Entry 3AER (X-ray diffraction, 2.80 A resolution); this record covers chains B and C of the 4 polymer chains in the assembly.

Chain B:
Name: Light-independent protochlorophyllide reductase subunit B
Organism: Rhodobacter capsulatus
Notes: EC 1.18.-.-
Reference sequence: P26163 (BCHB_RHOCA); residues 1-525 here = UniProt positions 1-525
Chain sequence (525 residues; each row starts with the number of its first residue):
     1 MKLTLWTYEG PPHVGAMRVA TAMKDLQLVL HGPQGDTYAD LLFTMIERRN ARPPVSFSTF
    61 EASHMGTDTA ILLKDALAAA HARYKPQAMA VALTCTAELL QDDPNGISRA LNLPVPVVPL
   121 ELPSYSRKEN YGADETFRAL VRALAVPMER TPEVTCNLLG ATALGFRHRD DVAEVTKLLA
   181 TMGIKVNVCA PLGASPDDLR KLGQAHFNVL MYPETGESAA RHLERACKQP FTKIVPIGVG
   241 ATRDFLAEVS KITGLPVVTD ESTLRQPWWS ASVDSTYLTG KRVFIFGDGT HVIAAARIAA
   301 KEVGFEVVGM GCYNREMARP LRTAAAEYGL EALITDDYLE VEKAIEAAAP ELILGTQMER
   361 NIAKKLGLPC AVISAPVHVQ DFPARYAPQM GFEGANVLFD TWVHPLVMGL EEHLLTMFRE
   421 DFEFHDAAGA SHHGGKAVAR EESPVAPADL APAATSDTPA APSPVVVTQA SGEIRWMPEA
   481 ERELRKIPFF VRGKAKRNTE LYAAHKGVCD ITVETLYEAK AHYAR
Disordered / not traced: 421-525
Bound ions: 4Fe-4S cluster Fe: Asp36 (shared with 3 residues of chain A)
Small-molecule neighbours: 4Fe-4S cluster (SF4): Pro33, Gln34, Gly35, Asp36, Thr96
UniProt features mapped onto this chain:
  - active site: Asp274 (Proton donor)
  - binding site ([4Fe-4S] cluster): Asp36
  - binding site (substrate): Gly409, Leu410
  - mutagenesis: Asp36 (D36A: Retains 13% activity; D36C/S: Almost no enzymatic activity), Cys95 (C95A: Does not form heterotetramers), Asp274 (D274A: Almost no enzymatic activity), Met408 (M408A: Retains 85% activity), Leu410 (L410A: Almost no enzymatic activity)

Chain C:
Name: Light-independent protochlorophyllide reductase subunit N
Organism: Rhodobacter capsulatus
Notes: EC 1.18.-.-
Reference sequence: P26164 (BCHN_RHOCA); residue numbers follow UniProt; this construct covers 2-424
Chain sequence (436 residues; row label = number of the first residue in the row; numbers below 1 keep their minus sign (Met-11 is residue -11)):
   -11 MASWSHPQFE KGASLDSPTF GCTDSPVRRE RGQKAVFCGL TSIVWLHRKM QDAFFLVVGS
    49 RTCAHLLQAA AGVMIFAEPR FGTAVLEEQD LAGLADAHKE LDREVAKLLE RRPDIRQLFL
   109 VGSCPSEVLK LDLDRAAERL SGLHAPHVRV YSYTGSGLDT TFTQGEDTCL AAMVPTLDTT
   169 EAAELIVVGA LPDVVEDQCL SLLTQLGVGP VRMLPARRSD IEPAVGPNTR FILAQPFLGE
   229 TTGALERRGA KRIAAPFPFG EEGTTLWLKA VADAYGVSAE KFEAVTAAPR ARAKKAIAAH
   289 LETLTGKSLF MFPDSQLEIP LARFLARECG MKTTEIATPF LHKAIMAPDL ALLPSNTALT
   349 EGQDLEAQLD RHEAINPDLT VCGLGLANPL EAKGHATKWA IELVFTPVHF YEQAGDLAGL
   409 FSRPLRRRAL LNGGAA
Disordered / not traced: -11 to 6, 421-424
Differences from the reference sequence: expression tag (-11 to 1)
Bound ions: 4Fe-4S cluster Fe: Cys26, Cys51, Cys112 (shared with 1 residue of chain D)
Small-molecule neighbours: 4Fe-4S cluster (SF4): Cys26, Leu28, Thr50, Cys51, Leu54, Ser111, Cys112, Pro113, Ser144, Gly145
UniProt features mapped onto this chain:
  - binding site ([4Fe-4S] cluster): Cys26, Cys51, Cys112
  - mutagenesis: Phe25 (F25A: Retains 50% activity), Cys26 (C26A: Does not form heterotetramers), Cys51 (C51A: Does not form heterotetramers), Cys112 (C112A: Does not form heterotetramers)

Chain B / chain C interface:
Contacting residue pairs - 28 pairs, chain B then chain C:
  Trp268(B) - Asn376(C)
  Trp268(B) - Ala380(C)
  Ser270(B) - Arg415(C)  hydrogen bond (backbone-side chain)
  Ser272(B) - Asn376(C)
  Val273(B) - Ala375(C)  hydrophobic
  Val273(B) - Asn376(C)
  Val273(B) - Glu379(C)
  Val273(B) - Thr385(C)
  Ser275(B) - Arg415(C)
  Thr276(B) - Arg411(C)
  Thr276(B) - Arg415(C)
  Tyr277(B) - Arg411(C)
  Leu278(B) - Arg415(C)
  Thr279(B) - Arg411(C)
  Thr279(B) - Arg415(C)  hydrogen bond
  Lys301(B) - Leu418(C)
  Lys301(B) - Leu419(C)
  Glu302(B) - Leu419(C)
  Val303(B) - Arg415(C)  hydrogen bond (backbone-side chain)
  Gly304(B) - Leu419(C)
  Glu411(B) - Val61(C)
  Leu415(B) - Val61(C)
  Met417(B) - Arg36(C)
  Phe418(B) - Arg36(C)
  Phe418(B) - Met62(C)  hydrophobic
  Phe418(B) - Ala65(C)
  Arg419(B) - Phe64(C)  hydrogen bond (side chain-backbone)
  Arg419(B) - Ala65(C)
Also at the interface, not in a pair above, chain B (20 interface residues in all): Ala300, Leu414
Also at the interface, not in a pair above, chain C (15 interface residues in all): Leu372

Overview:
The interface between chain B and chain C involves 20 residues on one side and 15 on the other, with 4
hydrogen bonds. Polar pairs include Ser270(B)-Arg415(C), Thr279(B)-Arg415(C) and Val303(B)-Arg415(C). Chain B
binds 4Fe-4S cluster. Bound to chain C: 4Fe-4S cluster.
Chain B is Light-independent protochlorophyllide reductase subunit B and chain C is Light-independent
protochlorophyllide reductase subunit N, both from Rhodobacter capsulatus; the structure, Structure of the
light-independent protochlorophyllide reductase catalyzing a key reduction for greening in the dark, was
determined by X-ray diffraction together with 3AEK, 3AEQ, 3AES, 3AET and 3AEU from the same study.
